Entry 4WEB (X-ray diffraction, 2.40 A resolution); this record covers chains E and H of the 3 polymer chains in the assembly.

[Chain E]
Protein: hepatitis C virus envelope glycoprotein 2
Source organism: Hepatitis C virus subtype 2a
Reference sequence: Q9QF35 (Q9QF35_9HEPC); numbering as in UniProt (aligned over 456-655)
Amino-acid sequence (217 residues; row label = number of the first residue in the row):
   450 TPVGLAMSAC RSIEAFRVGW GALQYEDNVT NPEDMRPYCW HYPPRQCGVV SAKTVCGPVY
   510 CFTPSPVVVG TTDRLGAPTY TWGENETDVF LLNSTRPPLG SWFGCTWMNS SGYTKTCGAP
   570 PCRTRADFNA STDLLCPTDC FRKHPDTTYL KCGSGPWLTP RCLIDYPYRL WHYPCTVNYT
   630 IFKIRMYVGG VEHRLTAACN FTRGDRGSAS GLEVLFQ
Not modelled in the structure: 450-487, 523-537, 572-595, 650-666
Cystine bridges: Cys488-Cys624, Cys496-Cys566, Cys510-Cys554, Cys571-Cys601, Cys611-Cys648
Covalent attachments: N-acetylglucosamine (NAG) linked to Asn558, Asn649
Construct notes: expression tag (450-455, 656-666)
Small-molecule neighbours: formamide (ARF): Arg634, Tyr636, Glu641, Arg643

[Chain H]
Protein: Mouse Fab Heavy Chain
Source organism: Mus musculus
Notes: antibody fragment or engineered binder
Amino-acid sequence (467 residues; numbered -18 to 448; the number before each row is that of its first residue; numbers below 1 keep their minus sign (Met-18 is residue -18)):
   -18 MKCSWVIFFL MAVVTGVISE VQLQQSGAEL VKPGASVKLS CTASGFNIKD TYIHWVNQRP
    42 EQGLEWIGRI DPANGHTQYD PKFQGKATIT ADTSSNTAYL QLSSLTSEDT AVYYCATSDY
   102 SYALDSWGQG TSVTVSSAKT TAPSVYPLAP VCGDTTGSSV TLGCLVKGYF PEPVTLTWNS
   162 GSLSSGVHTF PAVLQSDLYT LSSSVTVTSS TWPSQSITCN VAHPASSTKV DKKIEPRGPT
   222 IKPCPPCKCP APNLLGGPSV FIFPPKIKDV LMISLSPIVT CVVVDVSEDD PDVQISWFVN
   282 NVEVHTAQTQ THREDYNSTL RVVSALPIQH QDWMSGKEFK CKVNNKDLPA PIERTISKPK
   342 GSVRAPQVYV LPPPEEEMTK KQVTLTCMVT DFMPEDIYVE WTNNGKTELN YKNTEPVLDS
   402 DGSYFMYSKL RVEKKNWVER NSYSCSVVHE GLHNHHTTKS FSRTPGK
Not modelled in the structure: -18 to 0, 134-135, 219-448
Cystine bridges: Cys22-Cys96, Cys145-Cys200
Small-molecule neighbours:
  - formamide (ARF), molecule 1: Val2, Asp106, Ser107
  - formamide (ARF), molecule 2: Thr91, Ala92, Val93, Ser113, Val114, Thr115, Glu153
  - formamide (ARF), molecule 3: Asp100, Tyr101, Ser102

[Chain E / chain H interface]
Contacting residue pairs - 22 pairs, chain E then chain H:
  Phe631(E) - Tyr101(H)  hydrophobic
  Lys632(E) - Lys30(H)  hydrogen bond (side chain-backbone)
  Lys632(E) - Asp31(H)
  Lys632(E) - Thr32(H)
  Lys632(E) - Tyr33(H)
  Lys632(E) - Asp52(H)  salt bridge
  Lys632(E) - Ala54(H)
  Lys632(E) - Asp100(H)
  Lys632(E) - Tyr101(H)  hydrogen bond (backbone-backbone)
  Arg634(E) - Asp100(H)
  Arg634(E) - Asp106(H)  salt bridge
  Val640(E) - Glu1(H)
  Glu641(E) - Val2(H)
  Arg643(E) - Phe27(H)
  Arg643(E) - Asp31(H)
  Arg643(E) - Thr32(H)
  Arg643(E) - Thr98(H)
  Arg643(E) - Ser99(H)
  Arg643(E) - Asp100(H)
  Arg643(E) - Asp106(H)  salt bridge
  Leu644(E) - Asp31(H)
  Thr645(E) - Asp31(H)  hydrogen bond
Other interface residues (no listed pair), chain E (9 interface residues in all): Ile633
Other interface residues (no listed pair), chain H (15 interface residues in all): Ser107

[Summary]
The interface between chain E and chain H involves 9 residues on one side and 15 on the other, with 3 hydrogen
bonds and 3 salt bridges. Polar pairs include Lys632(E)-Asp52(H), Arg634(E)-Asp106(H) and Arg643(E)-Asp106(H).
One formamide molecule is bound between chain E and chain H.
Here chain E is hepatitis C virus envelope glycoprotein 2 (Hepatitis C virus subtype 2a) and chain H is Mouse
Fab Heavy Chain (Mus musculus). Entry 4WEB (Structure of the core ectodomain of the hepatitis C virus envelope
glycoprotein 2) was determined by X-ray diffraction.
